Entry 7KWX (X-ray diffraction, 2.42 A resolution); this record covers chains A and C of the 3 polymer chains in the assembly.

[Chain A (and C)]
Protein: Spermidine N(1)-acetyltransferase
From: Vibrio cholerae serotype O1 (strain ATCC 39315 / El Tor Inaba N16961)
Notes: EC 2.3.1.57; chain C of this document is another copy of the same molecule, construct and numbering; everything in this record applies to it too
Reference sequence: Q9KL03 (ATDA_VIBCH); residue numbers follow UniProt; this construct covers 1-173
Amino-acid sequence (173 residues; each row starts with the number of its first residue):
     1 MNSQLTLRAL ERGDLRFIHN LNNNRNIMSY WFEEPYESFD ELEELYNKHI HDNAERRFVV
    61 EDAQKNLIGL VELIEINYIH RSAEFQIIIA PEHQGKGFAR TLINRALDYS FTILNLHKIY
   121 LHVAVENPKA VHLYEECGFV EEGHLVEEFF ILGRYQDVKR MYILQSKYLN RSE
Disordered / not traced: 1, 171-173
Sequence notes: engineered mutation Leu152 (Asn in Q9KL03)
Curated features (UniProtKB/Swiss-Prot):
  - active site: Tyr134 (Proton donor)
  - binding site (spermine): Met28, Glu33, Glu41, His49 to Asp52, Glu84 to Gln86
  - binding site (Mg(2+)): Glu33, Glu75
  - binding site (spermidine): Glu33, Glu41
  - binding site (acetyl-CoA): Ile87 to Ile89, Gln94 to Arg100, Asn127 to Glu136
  - site: Glu84 (Could be important for selectivity toward long polyamines)
What the authors report for this chain:
  - mutagenesis - N152L (1.2-fold): increased catalytic activity

[Interface between chain A and chain C]
Contacting residue pairs (24; chain A residue first):
  Asn26(A) - Ile113(C)
  Met28(A) - Tyr109(C)
  Met28(A) - Leu114(C)  hydrophobic
  Glu37(A) - Ala9(C)
  Glu37(A) - Tyr109(C)  hydrogen bond
  Ser38(A) - Ala9(C)
  Ser38(A) - Leu10(C)
  Ser38(A) - Glu11(C)
  Phe39(A) - Glu11(C)  hydrogen bond (backbone-side chain)
  Asp40(A) - Glu11(C)  hydrogen bond (backbone-side chain)
  Asp40(A) - Arg12(C)  hydrogen bond (side chain-backbone)
  Asp40(A) - Tyr46(C)  hydrogen bond
  Asp40(A) - Ile50(C)
  Glu41(A) - Ile50(C)
  Glu41(A) - His51(C)
  Glu44(A) - His51(C)
  Leu45(A) - His51(C)
  Phe150(A) - Phe111(C)
  Phe150(A) - Thr112(C)
  Phe150(A) - Asn115(C)
  Phe150(A) - Gln165(C)
  Leu152(A) - Thr112(C)  hydrogen bond (backbone-backbone)
  Gly153(A) - Thr112(C)  hydrogen bond (backbone-backbone)
  Tyr155(A) - Asn115(C)  hydrogen bond
Also at the interface, not in a pair above, chain A (17 interface residues in all): Arg16, His19, Pro35, Ile151
Also at the interface, not in a pair above, chain C (18 interface residues in all): Asn53, Arg56, Phe58, Leu169

[Summary]
Chain A and chain C form an interface of 17 and 18 residues respectively, with 8 hydrogen bonds. Polar pairs
include Glu37(A)-Tyr109(C), Phe39(A)-Glu11(C) and Asp40(A)-Glu11(C). The paper reports that N152L of chain A
increases catalytic activity.
Both chains are Spermidine N(1)-acetyltransferase (Vibrio cholerae serotype O1 (strain ATCC 39315 / El Tor
Inaba N16961)). Entry 7KWX (Spermidine N-acetyltransferase SpeG N152L mutant from Vibrio cholerae) was
determined by X-ray diffraction together with 7KWH, 7KWJ, 7KWQ, 7KX2 and 7KX3 from the same study.
